Entry 1H7T (X-ray diffraction, 2.48 A resolution); this record covers chains A and B.

# Chain A (and B)
Molecule: 3-deoxy-manno-octulosonate cytidylyltransferase
Organism: Escherichia coli
Notes: EC 2.7.7.38; chain B of this document is another copy of the same molecule, construct and numbering; everything in this record applies to it too
UniProtKB: P42216 (KPSU5_ECOLX); numbering as in UniProt (aligned over 1-245)
Amino-acid sequence (245 residues; each row starts with the number of its first residue):
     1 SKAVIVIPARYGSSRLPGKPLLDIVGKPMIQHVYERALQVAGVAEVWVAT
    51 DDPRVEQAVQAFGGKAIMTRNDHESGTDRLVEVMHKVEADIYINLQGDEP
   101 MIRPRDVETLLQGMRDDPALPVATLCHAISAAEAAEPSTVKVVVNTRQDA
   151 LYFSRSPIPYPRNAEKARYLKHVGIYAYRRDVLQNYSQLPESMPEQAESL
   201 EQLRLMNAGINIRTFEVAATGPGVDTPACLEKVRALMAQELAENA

# Interface between chain A and chain B
Residue-residue contacts - 58 pairs, chain A then chain B:
  Pro137(A) - Tyr160(B)
  Val143(A) - Tyr152(B)  hydrophobic
  Val143(A) - Pro194(B)  hydrophobic
  Asn145(A) - Met206(B)
  Asn145(A) - Asn207(B)
  Thr146(A) - Asn207(B)  hydrogen bond (backbone-backbone)
  Arg147(A) - Gly209(B)
  Leu151(A) - Leu151(B)
  Tyr152(A) - Tyr152(B)  hydrophobic
  Tyr152(A) - Pro159(B)
  Arg155(A) - Tyr160(B)
  Arg155(A) - Arg162(B)
  Ser156(A) - Pro157(B)  hydrogen bond (side chain-backbone)
  Ser156(A) - Tyr160(B)
  Pro157(A) - Ser156(B)  hydrogen bond (backbone-side chain)
  Ile158(A) - Tyr152(B)  hydrophobic
  Ile158(A) - Ser154(B)
  Pro159(A) - Tyr152(B)
  Pro159(A) - Met193(B)  hydrophobic
  Pro159(A) - Ala197(B)  hydrophobic
  Pro159(A) - Glu198(B)
  Tyr160(A) - Pro137(B)
  Tyr160(A) - Ser154(B)
  Tyr160(A) - Arg155(B)
  Tyr160(A) - Ser156(B)
  Tyr160(A) - Ala197(B)
  Tyr160(A) - Glu198(B)  hydrogen bond (backbone-side chain)
  Arg162(A) - Pro137(B)
  Arg162(A) - Arg155(B)
  Arg162(A) - Ala197(B)  hydrogen bond (backbone-backbone)
  Arg162(A) - Glu198(B)
  Arg162(A) - Ser199(B)
  Asn163(A) - Gln196(B)  hydrogen bond (side chain-backbone)
  Asn163(A) - Ala197(B)  hydrogen bond (backbone-backbone)
  Asn163(A) - Ser199(B)
  Lys166(A) - Met193(B)
  Lys166(A) - Gln196(B)
  Ala167(A) - Ala197(B)  hydrophobic
  Arg168(A) - Met193(B)
  Met193(A) - Pro159(B)  hydrophobic
  Met193(A) - Lys166(B)
  Met193(A) - Arg168(B)
  Pro194(A) - Val143(B)  hydrophobic
  Gln196(A) - Asn163(B)  hydrogen bond (backbone-side chain)
  Gln196(A) - Lys166(B)
  Ala197(A) - Pro159(B)  hydrophobic
  Ala197(A) - Tyr160(B)
  Ala197(A) - Pro161(B)
  Ala197(A) - Arg162(B)  hydrogen bond (backbone-backbone)
  Ala197(A) - Asn163(B)  hydrogen bond (backbone-backbone)
  Ala197(A) - Ala167(B)  hydrophobic
  Glu198(A) - Pro159(B)
  Glu198(A) - Tyr160(B)  hydrogen bond (side chain-backbone)
  Glu198(A) - Arg162(B)
  Ser199(A) - Asn163(B)
  Met206(A) - Asn145(B)
  Asn207(A) - Asn145(B)
  Asn207(A) - Thr146(B)  hydrogen bond (backbone-side chain)
Interface residues without a listed pair, chain A (29 interface residues in all): Val144, Ser154, Pro161
Interface residues without a listed pair, chain B (30 interface residues in all): Val144, Ile158, Ala208

# In short
29 residues of chain A and 30 residues of chain B are in contact, with 12 hydrogen bonds. Polar contacts
include Ser156(A)-Pro157(B), Tyr160(A)-Glu198(B) and Asn163(A)-Gln196(B).
Both chains are 3-deoxy-manno-octulosonate cytidylyltransferase (Escherichia coli). Entry 1H7T (The structure
of CMP:2-keto-3-deoxy-manno-octonic acid synthetase and of its complexes with substrates and substrate
analogues, here ...) was determined by X-ray diffraction (same publication as 1H7E, 1H7F, 1H7G and 1H7H).
